Entry 8JXV (electron microscopy, 3.21 A resolution); this record covers chains B and E of the 5 polymer chains in the assembly.

Chain B:
Protein: Guanine nucleotide-binding protein G(i) subunit alpha-1
Organism: Homo sapiens
UniProt: P63096 (GNAI1_HUMAN); residue numbers follow UniProt; this construct covers 1-354
Chain sequence (354 residues; numbered 1 to 354; the number before each row is that of its first residue):
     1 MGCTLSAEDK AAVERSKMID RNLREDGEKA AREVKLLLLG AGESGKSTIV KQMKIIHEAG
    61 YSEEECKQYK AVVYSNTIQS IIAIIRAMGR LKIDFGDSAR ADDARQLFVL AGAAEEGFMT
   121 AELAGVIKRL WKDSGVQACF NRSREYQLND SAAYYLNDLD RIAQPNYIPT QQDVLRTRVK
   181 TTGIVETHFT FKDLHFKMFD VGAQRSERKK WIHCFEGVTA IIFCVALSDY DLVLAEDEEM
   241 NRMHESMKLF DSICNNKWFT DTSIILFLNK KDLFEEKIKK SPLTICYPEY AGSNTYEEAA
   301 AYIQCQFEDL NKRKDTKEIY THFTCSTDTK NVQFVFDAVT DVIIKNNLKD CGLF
Not modelled in the structure: 1-2, 41-48, 51-181, 235-240, 326-328
Differences from the reference sequence: engineered mutation Ala203 (Gly in P63096), Ser326 (Ala in P63096)

Chain E:
Protein: scFv16
Organism: Homo sapiens
Notes: antibody fragment or engineered binder
Chain sequence (247 residues; each row starts with the number of its first residue):
     2 VQLVESGGGL VQPGGSRKLS CSASGFAFSS FGMHWVRQAP EKGLEWVAYI SSGSGTIYYA
    62 DTVKGRFTIS RDDPKNTLFL QMTSLRSEDT AMYYCVRSIY YYGSSPFDFW GQGTTLTVSA
   122 GGGGSGGGGS GGGGSADIVM TQATSSVPVT PGESVSISCR SSKSLLHSNG NTYLYWFLQR
   182 PGQSPQLLIY RMSNLASGVP DRFSGSGSGT AFTLTISRLE AEDVGVYYCM QHLEYPLTFG
   242 AGTKLEL
Not modelled in the structure: 121-135
Disulfide bonds: Cys160-Cys230

How chain B and chain E interact:
Pairs across the interface - 23 pairs, chain B then chain E:
  Thr4(B) - Ser169(E)
  Leu5(B) - His168(E)  hydrogen bond (backbone-side chain)
  Ser6(B) - His168(E)
  Ser6(B) - Asn170(E)
  Ser6(B) - Tyr174(E)  hydrogen bond
  Ala7(B) - Leu234(E)
  Ala7(B) - Tyr236(E)  hydrophobic
  Glu8(B) - Tyr101(E)
  Glu8(B) - Tyr174(E)
  Glu8(B) - Tyr176(E)
  Glu8(B) - His233(E)  salt bridge
  Asp9(B) - Asn170(E)  hydrogen bond
  Ala11(B) - Tyr50(E)
  Ala11(B) - Tyr101(E)  hydrophobic
  Ala12(B) - Tyr101(E)
  Glu14(B) - Ser52(E)  hydrogen bond
  Glu14(B) - Ser53(E)
  Glu14(B) - Gly56(E)
  Glu14(B) - Thr57(E)
  Arg15(B) - Ser31(E)
  Arg15(B) - Tyr101(E)
  Arg15(B) - Tyr102(E)
  Met18(B) - Ser53(E)
Other interface residues (no listed pair), chain E (19 interface residues in all): Gly54, Ile100, Glu235

Summary:
11 residues of chain B face 19 of chain E across their interface; the contacts include 4 hydrogen bonds and 1
salt bridge. Polar contacts include Glu8(B)-His233(E), Leu5(B)-His168(E) and Ser6(B)-Tyr174(E).
Here chain B is Guanine nucleotide-binding protein G(i) subunit alpha-1 and chain E is scFv16, both from Homo
sapiens. Entry 8JXV (Clozapine-bound H4R/Gi complex) was determined by electron microscopy together with 8JXT,
8JXW and 8JXX from the same study.
